Entry 5A20 (electron microscopy, 7.60 A resolution (low resolution: residue-level contacts below are approximate; hydrogen-bond / salt-bridge calls are withheld)); this record covers chains D and E of the 8 polymer chains in the assembly.

[Chain D]
Protein: 15 protein
From: Bacillus phage SPP1
UniProt: Q38584 (Q38584_BPSPP); numbering as in UniProt (aligned over 1-102)
Sequence (102 residues; each row starts with the number of its first residue):
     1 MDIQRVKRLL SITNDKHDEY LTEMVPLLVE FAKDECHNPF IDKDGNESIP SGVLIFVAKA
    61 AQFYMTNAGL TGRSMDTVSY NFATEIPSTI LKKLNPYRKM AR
Unresolved in the structure: 1-3

[Chain E]
Protein: Head completion protein GP16
From: Bacillus phage SPP1
UniProt: O48446 (O48446_BPSPP); residues 1-109 here = UniProt positions 1-109
Sequence (109 residues; row label = number of the first residue in the row):
     1 MYEEFRDVIT FQSYVEQSNG EGGKTYKWVD EFTAAAHVQP ISQEEYYKAQ QLQTPIGYNI
    61 YTPYDDRIDK KMRVIYRGKI VTFIGDPVDL SGLQEITRIK GKEDGAYVG
Differences from the reference sequence: conflict R6 (Pro in O48446)

[Interface between chain D and chain E]
Residue-residue contacts (11; chain D residue first):
  S11(D) - M1(E)
  T13(D) - M1(E)
  K16(D) - E3(E)
  H17(D) - E3(E)
  A68(D) - M1(E)
  G69(D) - M1(E)
  L70(D) - M1(E)
  L70(D) - Y2(E)
  R73(D) - Q39(E)
  D76(D) - Q39(E)
  T77(D) - Y46(E)
Interface residues without a listed pair, chain E (6 interface residues in all): Y61

[In short]
10 residues of chain D face 6 of chain E across their interface.
Here chain D is 15 protein and chain E is Head completion protein GP16, both from Bacillus phage SPP1. Entry
5A20 (Structure of bacteriophage SPP1 head-to-tail interface filled with DNA and tape measure protein) was
determined by electron microscopy together with 5A21 from the same study.
